2HT2 - chains B and E of the 6 polymer chains in the assembly; structure by X-ray diffraction, 3.32 A resolution.

# Chain B
Name: H(+)/Cl(-) exchange transporter clcA
Organism: Escherichia coli
UniProt: P37019 (CLCA_ECOLI); residue numbers follow UniProt; this construct covers 1-473
Amino-acid sequence (473 residues; each row starts with the number of its first residue):
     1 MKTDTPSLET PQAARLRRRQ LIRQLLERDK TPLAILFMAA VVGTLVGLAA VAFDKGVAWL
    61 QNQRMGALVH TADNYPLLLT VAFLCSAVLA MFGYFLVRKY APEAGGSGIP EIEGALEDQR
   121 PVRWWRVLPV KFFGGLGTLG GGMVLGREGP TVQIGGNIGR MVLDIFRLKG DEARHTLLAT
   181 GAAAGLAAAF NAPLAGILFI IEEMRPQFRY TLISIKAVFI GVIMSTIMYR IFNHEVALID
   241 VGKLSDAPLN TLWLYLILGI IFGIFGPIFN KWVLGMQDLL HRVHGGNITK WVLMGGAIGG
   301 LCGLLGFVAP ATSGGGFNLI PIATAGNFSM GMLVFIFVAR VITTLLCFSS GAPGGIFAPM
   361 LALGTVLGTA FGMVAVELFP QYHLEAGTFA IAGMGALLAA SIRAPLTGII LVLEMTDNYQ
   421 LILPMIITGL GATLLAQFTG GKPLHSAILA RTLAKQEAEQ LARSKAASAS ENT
Unresolved in the structure: 1-17, 459-473
Differences from the reference sequence: engineered mutation His445 (Tyr in P37019)
Swiss-Prot annotation at these positions:
  - motif: Gly106 to Pro110 (Selectivity filter part_1), Gly146 to Pro150 (Selectivity filter part_2), Gly355 to Pro359 (Selectivity filter part_3)
  - binding site (chloride): Ser107, Ile356, Phe357
  - site: Glu148 (Mediates proton transfer from the outer aqueous phase to the interior of the protein), Glu203 (Mediates proton transfer from the protein to the inner aqueous phase)
  - mutagenesis: Ser107 (S107A: Uncouples chloride transport from proton transport), Glu148 (E148A/Q: Abolishes proton transport, but permits the transit of chloride ions. Abolishes gating, permitting continuous rapid transit of chloride ions; when associated with A-445), Glu203 (E203A/G/Q/S/T: Abolishes proton transport, and reduces chloride transport; E203C/I/L/V: Abolishes proton and chloride transport; E203D/H: No effect on proton and chloride transport ...)

# Chain E
Name: Fab fragment, heavy chain
Organism: Mus musculus
Notes: antibody fragment or engineered binder
Amino-acid sequence (221 residues; each row starts with the number of its first residue):
     2 VRLLESGGGL VQPGGSLKLS CAASGFDYSR YWMSWVRQAP GKGLKWIGEI NPVSSTINYT
    62 PSLKDKFIIS RDNAKDTLYL QISKVRSEDT ALYYCARLYY GYGYWYFDVW GAGTTVTVSS
   122 AKTTPPSVYP LAPGSAAAAA SMVTLGCLVK GYFPEPVTVT WNSGSLAAGV HTFPAVLQAA
   182 LYTLSSSVTV PSSSWPSETV TCNVAHPASS TKVDKKIVPR A
Disulfide bonds: Cys22-Cys96, Cys148-Cys203

# How chain B and chain E interact
Residue-residue contacts (14):
  Lys243(B) with Arg31(E), hydrogen bond (backbone-side chain)
  Leu244(B) with Arg31(E)
  Asp246(B) with Tyr101(E)
  Pro248(B) with Tyr101(E), hydrophobic; Gly104(E)
  Leu249(B) with Tyr103(E), hydrogen bond (backbone-backbone)
  Asn250(B) with Tyr103(E), hydrogen bond (backbone-backbone); Gly104(E); Tyr105(E)
  Gln381(B) with Trp106(E)
  Tyr382(B) with Trp106(E)
  His383(B) with Trp33(E); Glu50(E), salt bridge; Trp106(E)
Also at the interface, not in a pair above, chain B (11 interface residues in all): Pro380, Leu384

# Summary
Chain B and chain E form an interface of 11 and 8 residues respectively, with 3 hydrogen bonds and 1 salt
bridge. Polar contacts include His383(B)-Glu50(E), Lys243(B)-Arg31(E) and Leu249(B)-Tyr103(E). From UniProt: 3
chloride-binding residues and 3 mutagenesis sites on chain B.
Here chain B is H(+)/Cl(-) exchange transporter clcA (Escherichia coli) and chain E is Fab fragment, heavy
chain (Mus musculus). Entry 2HT2 (Structure of the Escherichia coli ClC chloride channel Y445H mutant and Fab
complex) was determined by X-ray diffraction together with 2HLF, 2HT3, 2HT4, 2HTK and 2HTL from the same
study.
